PDB entry 6SFK | X-ray diffraction, 1.80 A resolution | chain A

Chain A:
Protein: Mitogen-activated protein kinase 14
From: Homo sapiens
Notes: EC 2.7.11.24
Reference sequence: Q16539 (MK14_HUMAN); numbering as in UniProt (aligned over 1-360)
Chain sequence (361 residues; row label = number of the first residue in the row; numbering starts at 0):
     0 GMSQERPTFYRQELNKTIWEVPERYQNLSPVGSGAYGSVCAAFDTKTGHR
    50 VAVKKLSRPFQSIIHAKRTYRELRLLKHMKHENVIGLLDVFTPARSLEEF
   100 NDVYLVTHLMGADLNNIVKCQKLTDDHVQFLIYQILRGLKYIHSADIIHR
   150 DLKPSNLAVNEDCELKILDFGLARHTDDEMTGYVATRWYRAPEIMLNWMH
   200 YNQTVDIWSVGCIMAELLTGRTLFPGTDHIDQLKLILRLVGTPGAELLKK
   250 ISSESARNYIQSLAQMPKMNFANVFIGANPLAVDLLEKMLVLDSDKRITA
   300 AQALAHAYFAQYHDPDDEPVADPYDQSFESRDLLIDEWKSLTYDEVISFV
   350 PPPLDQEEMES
Disordered / not traced: 0-3, 172-182, 354-360
Construct notes: expression tag (0); conflict His-48 (Leu in Q16539), Ala-263 (Thr in Q16539)
Small-molecule neighbours: LB8 (N-[5-[[(2S)-1-azanyl-4-cyclohexyl-1-oxidanylidene-butan-2-yl]carbamoyl]-2-methyl-phenyl]-1-phenyl-5-(trifluoromethyl)pyrazole-4-carboxamide): Val-30, Val-38, Ala-51, Val-52, Lys-53, Glu-71, Leu-74, Leu-75, Met-78, Val-83, Ile-84, Leu-104, Thr-106, His-107, Leu-108, Met-109, Gly-110, Ala-111, Asp-112, Ile-141, His-148, Ala-157, Ile-166, Leu-167, Asp-168, Phe-169
Swiss-Prot annotation at these positions:
  - motif: Thr-180 to Tyr-182 (TXY)
  - active site: Asp-168 (Proton acceptor)
  - binding site (ATP): Val-30 to Val-38, Lys-53
  - modified residue: Ser-2 (N-acetylserine), Thr-16 (Phosphothreonine), Lys-53 (N6-acetyllysine), Lys-152 (N6-acetyllysine), Thr-180 (Phosphothreonine), Tyr-182 (Phosphotyrosine), Tyr-323 (Phosphotyrosine)
  - natural variant: Ala-51 (A51V: In a gastric adenocarcinoma sample), Pro-322 (P322R: In a lung adenocarcinoma sample)
  - mutagenesis: Ala-34 (A34V: Lowered kinase activity), Lys-53 (K53R: Loss of kinase activity), Lys-54 (K54R: Impairs MAP2K6/MKK6-dependent autophosphorylation), Tyr-69 (Y69H: Lowered kinase activity), Asp-168 (D168A: Loss of kinase activity), Thr-175 (T175A: No effect on either the kinase activity or tyrosine phosphorylation), Asp-176 (D176A: Emulation of the active state. Increase in activity; when associated with S-327 or L-327), Asp-177 (D177A: Loss of kinase activity), Thr-180 (T180E: Loss of kinase activity), Tyr-182 (Y182F: Loss of kinase activity), Ala-320 (A320T: Lowered kinase activity), Phe-327 (F327L: Emulation of the active state. Increase in activity; when associated with A-176; F327S: Emulation of the active state. Increase in activity; when associated with A-176), 1 further mutagenesis entry in UniProt

Overview:
Ligands of chain A: compound LB8. UniProt lists active-site residue Asp-168, 10 ATP-binding residues and 13
mutagenesis sites.
Chain A is Mitogen-activated protein kinase 14 (Homo sapiens); the structure, Crystal structure of p38 alpha
in complex with compound 81 (MCP42), was determined by X-ray diffraction, deposited together with 6SFI and
6SFJ.
